Entry 2Q9H (X-ray diffraction, 2.30 A resolution); this record covers chain A.

# Chain A
Name: Diaminopimelate epimerase
From: Haemophilus influenzae
Notes: EC 5.1.1.7
UniProt: P44859 (DAPF_HAEIN); residue numbers follow UniProt; this construct covers 1-274
Chain sequence (274 residues; row label = number of the first residue in the row):
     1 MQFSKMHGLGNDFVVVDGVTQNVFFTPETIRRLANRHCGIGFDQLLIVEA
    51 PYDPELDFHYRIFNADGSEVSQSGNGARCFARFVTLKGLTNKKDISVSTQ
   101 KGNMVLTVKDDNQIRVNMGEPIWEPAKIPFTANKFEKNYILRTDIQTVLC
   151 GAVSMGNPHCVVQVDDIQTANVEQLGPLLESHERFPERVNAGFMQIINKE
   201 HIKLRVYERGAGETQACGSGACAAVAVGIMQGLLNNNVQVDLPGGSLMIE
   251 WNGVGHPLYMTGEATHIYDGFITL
Sequence notes: engineered mutation S73 (Cys in P44859)
Swiss-Prot annotation at these positions:
  - active site: C217 (Proton acceptor)
  - binding site (substrate): N11, Q44, N64, G74, N75, N157, N190, E208, R209, G218, S219
  - site: H159 (Could be important to modulate the pK values of the two catalytic cysteine residues), E208 (Could be important to modulate the pK values of the two catalytic cysteine residues), Y268 (Important for dimerization)
  - mutagenesis: C217 (C217A: Inactive as epimerase. It is able to rapidly catalyze the HF elimination via abstraction of the C-2 hydrogen of the L,L-3-fluoro-DAP analog and is essentially unable to catalyze the same ...)

# Overview
From UniProt: active-site residue C217, 11 substrate-binding residues and one mutagenesis site.
Chain A is Diaminopimelate epimerase (Haemophilus influenzae); the structure, Crystal structure of the C73S
mutant of diaminopimelate epimerase, was determined by X-ray diffraction (same publication as 2Q9J).
